Entry 3H37 (X-ray diffraction, 2.85 A resolution); this record covers chains A and B.

[Chain A (and B)]
Molecule: TRNA nucleotidyl transferase-related protein
From: Thermotoga maritima
Notes: EC 2.7.7.25; chain B of this document is another copy of the same molecule, construct and numbering; everything in this record applies to it too
UniProtKB: Q9WZH4 (Q9WZH4_THEMA); residues 2-428 here correspond to UniProt positions 437-863 (UniProt number = residue number + 435)
Sequence (441 residues; each row starts with the number of its first residue):
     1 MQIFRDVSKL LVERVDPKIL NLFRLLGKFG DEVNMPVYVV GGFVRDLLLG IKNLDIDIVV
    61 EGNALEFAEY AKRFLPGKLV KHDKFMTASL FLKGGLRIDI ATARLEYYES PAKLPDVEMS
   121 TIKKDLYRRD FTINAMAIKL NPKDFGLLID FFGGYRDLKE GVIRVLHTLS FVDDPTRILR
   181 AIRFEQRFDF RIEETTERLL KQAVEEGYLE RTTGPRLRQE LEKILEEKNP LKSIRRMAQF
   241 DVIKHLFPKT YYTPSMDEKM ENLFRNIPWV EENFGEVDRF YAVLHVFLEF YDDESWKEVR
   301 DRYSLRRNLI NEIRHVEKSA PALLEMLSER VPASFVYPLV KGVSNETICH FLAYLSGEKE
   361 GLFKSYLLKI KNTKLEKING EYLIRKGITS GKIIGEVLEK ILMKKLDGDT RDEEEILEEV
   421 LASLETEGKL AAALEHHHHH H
Unresolved in the structure: 104-117, 430-441 (chain B: 1, 106-114, 432-441)
Construct notes: expression tag (1, 429-441)
Modified / non-standard residues: Mse1, Mse35, Mse86, Mse119, Mse136, Mse237, Mse256, Mse260, Mse326, Mse403 (selenomethionine; parent Met)
Reported in the primary citation:
  - conformationally variable residues (order/disorder transition): Thr102 to Thr121
  - catalytic residues: Asp55, Asp57, Asp99 (by similarity / conservation)
  - mutagenesis - D55A, D57A, D99A, D174A, R177A: decreased catalytic activity on CMP and AMP incorporation rates
  - contacts within the chain: Glu185-Arg236 (hydrogen bond), Glu185-Gln186 (hydrogen bond), Gln186-Lys232
  - mutagenesis - T87A, R104A, E106A, Y107A (less than 30%), Y108A (less than 30%), P115A (less than 30%), D173A: decreased catalytic activity on AMP incorporation rate
  - mutagenesis - R104A, E106A, D173A: unchanged catalytic activity on CMP incorporation rate
  - mutagenesis - E109A, S110A, D116A: increased catalytic activity on AMP incorporation rate
  - mutagenesis - T87A: unchanged catalytic activity on CMP incorporation rates
  - mutagenesis - K81A, H82A, K84A, F85A: decreased catalytic activity on all three nucleotide additions
  - mutagenesis - D83A: increased catalytic activity on CMP nor AMP incorporation rate

[How chain A and chain B interact]
Contacting residue pairs (24; chain A residue first):
  Val12(A) - Arg73(B)
  Val12(A) - Phe74(B)  hydrophobic
  Leu20(A) - Phe74(B)  hydrophobic
  Asn21(A) - Leu25(B)
  Asn21(A) - Phe74(B)
  Arg24(A) - Leu25(B)
  Arg24(A) - Phe29(B)
  Arg24(A) - Glu32(B)  salt bridge
  Arg24(A) - Tyr70(B)
  Arg24(A) - Phe74(B)
  Leu25(A) - Asn21(B)
  Leu25(A) - Arg24(B)
  Leu25(A) - Leu25(B)  hydrophobic
  Lys28(A) - Phe145(B)
  Phe29(A) - Asn21(B)
  Phe29(A) - Arg24(B)
  Glu32(A) - Arg24(B)  salt bridge
  Arg73(A) - Pro17(B)
  Phe74(A) - Pro17(B)  hydrophobic
  Phe74(A) - Leu20(B)  hydrophobic
  Phe74(A) - Asn21(B)  hydrogen bond (backbone-side chain)
  Phe74(A) - Arg24(B)
  Pro142(A) - Pro142(B)  hydrophobic
  Phe145(A) - Lys28(B)
Interface residues without a listed pair, chain A (15 interface residues in all): Pro17, Tyr70, Leu75
Interface residues without a listed pair, chain B (14 interface residues in all): Val12

[Summary]
Chain A and chain B form an interface of 15 and 14 residues respectively; the contacts include 1 hydrogen bond
and 2 salt bridges. Polar pairs include Arg24(A)-Glu32(B) and Phe74(A)-Asn21(B). The paper reports catalytic
residues Asp55(A), Asp57(A) and Asp99(A); T87A, R104A and E106A of chain A, among others, reduce catalytic
activity on AMP incorporation rate; 20 substitutions were tested in all.
Chain A and chain B are both TRNA nucleotidyl transferase-related protein (Thermotoga maritima); the
structure, The structure of CCA-adding enzyme apo form I, was determined by X-ray diffraction (same
publication as 3H38, 3H39 and 3H3A).
